PDB entry 5VJK | X-ray diffraction, 2.59 A resolution | chains A and B

Chain A:
Name: Hemagglutinin HA1
From: Influenza A virus
Reference sequence: R4NN21 (R4NN21_9INFA); the construct lacks a stretch of the UniProt sequence and is renumbered around it, so the offset changes along the chain: 11-141 = UniProt 19-149; 143-158 = UniProt 150-165; 159-263 = UniProt 168-272; 265-276 = UniProt 273-284; 1 more segments
Amino-acid sequence (325 residues; row label = number of the first residue in the row; note: 2 numbers in that range are skipped by the numbering (no residue carries them; nothing is unmodelled there); a row labelled like 158A-158B holds insertion residues (158A, then the next letters in order)):
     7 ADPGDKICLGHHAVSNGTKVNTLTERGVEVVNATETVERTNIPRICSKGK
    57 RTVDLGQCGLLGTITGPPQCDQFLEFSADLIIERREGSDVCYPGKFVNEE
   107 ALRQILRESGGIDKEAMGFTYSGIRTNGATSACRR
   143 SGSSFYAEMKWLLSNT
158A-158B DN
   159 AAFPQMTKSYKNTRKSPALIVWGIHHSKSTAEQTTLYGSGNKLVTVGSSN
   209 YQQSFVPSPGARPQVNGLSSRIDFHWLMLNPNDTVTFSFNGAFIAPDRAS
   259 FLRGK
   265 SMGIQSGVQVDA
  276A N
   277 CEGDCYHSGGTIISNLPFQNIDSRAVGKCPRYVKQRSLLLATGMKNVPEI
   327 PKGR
Not modelled in the structure: 7-11, 326-330
Disulfide bonds: Cys52-Cys277, Cys64-Cys76, Cys97-Cys139, Cys281-Cys305
Covalently attached groups: N-acetylglucosamine (NAG) linked to Asn38, Asn240
Construct notes: expression tag (7-10); engineered mutation Lys186 (Val195 in R4NN21), Thr193 (Lys202 in R4NN21), Ser228 (Gly237 in R4NN21)
From the paper describing this entry:
  - mutagenesis - G228S: unchanged binding to alpha2-3 sialosides
  - mutagenesis - G228S: increased binding to alpha2-6 sialoside
  - mutagenesis - V186K/K193T/G228S, K193T/G228S: increased binding to human-type receptors
  - mutagenesis - V186K/K193T/G228S: decreased binding to avian-type receptors
  - mutagenesis - V186K/K193T/G228S (Tm 53 degC): decreased stability
  - mutagenesis - E190D, E190D/G225D, G225D: abolished binding to sialosides
  - specificity-determining residues: Thr193 (from molecular simulation)

Chain B:
Name: Hemagglutinin HA2
From: Influenza A virus
Reference sequence: R4NN21 (R4NN21_9INFA); residues 1-176 here correspond to UniProt positions 340-515 (UniProt number = residue number + 339)
Amino-acid sequence (183 residues; numbered 1 to 183; the number before each row is that of its first residue):
     1 GLFGAIAGFIENGWEGLIDGWYGFRHQNAQGEGTAADYKSTQSAIDQITG
    51 KLNRLIEKTNQQFELIDNEFNEVEKQIGNVINWTRDSITEVWSYNAELLV
   101 AMENQHTIDLADSEMDKLYERVKRQLRENAEEDGTGCFEIFHKCDDDCMA
   151 SIRNNTYDHSKYREEAMQNRIQIDPVSGRLVPR
Not modelled in the structure: 169-183
Disulfide bonds: Cys144-Cys148
Covalently attached groups: N-acetylglucosamine (NAG) linked to Asn82
Construct notes: expression tag (177-183)

How chain A and chain B interact:
Contacting residue pairs (138):
  Lys12(A) with His26(B); Gln27(B), hydrogen bond (backbone-backbone); Asp133(B), salt bridge; Cys137(B); Phe138(B); Ile140(B); Met149(B)
  Ile13(A) with Phe24(B), hydrophobic; Arg25(B); Cys137(B); Phe138(B), hydrogen bond (backbone-backbone); Ile152(B), hydrophobic
  Cys14(A) with Trp14(B); Gly23(B); Phe24(B); Arg25(B), hydrogen bond (backbone-backbone); Gly136(B); Cys137(B), disulfide
  Leu15(A) with Trp14(B); Gly23(B); Leu118(B), hydrophobic; Tyr119(B); Val122(B), hydrophobic; Gly136(B), hydrogen bond (backbone-backbone); Phe138(B), hydrophobic
  Gly16(A) with Trp14(B); Tyr22(B); Gly23(B), hydrogen bond (backbone-backbone); Met115(B)
  His17(A) with Ile6(B); Ile10(B); Asn12(B); Gly13(B), hydrogen bond (side chain-backbone); Trp14(B), hydrogen bond (backbone-backbone); Leu17(B); Trp21(B); Tyr22(B)
  His18(A) with Trp14(B); Leu17(B); Gly20(B); Trp21(B), hydrogen bond (backbone-backbone)
  Ala19(A) with Gly13(B); Trp14(B), hydrogen bond (backbone-backbone); Glu15(B)
  Val26(A) with Asn104(B)
  Asn27(A) with Ala101(B); Asn104(B), hydrogen bond (backbone-side chain)
  Thr28(A) with Ala101(B); Asn104(B); Gln105(B), hydrogen bond; Ile108(B)
  Leu29(A) with Ala101(B); Met102(B), hydrophobic; Gln105(B), hydrogen bond (backbone-side chain)
  Thr30(A) with Gln105(B), hydrogen bond (backbone-side chain)
  Val34(A) with Ile108(B), hydrophobic
  Val36(A) with Ile108(B), hydrophobic
  Thr40(A) with Leu52(B)
  Thr42(A) with Val100(B)
  Glu89(A) with Phe70(B)
  Arg90(A) with Phe70(B)
  Arg91(A) with Glu69(B); Phe70(B)
  Glu105(A) with Asn71(B)
  Glu106(A) with Asn68(B), hydrogen bond; Val73(B)
  Gln110(A) with Leu65(B); Ile66(B), hydrogen bond (side chain-backbone)
  Arg113(A) with Leu65(B); Asn68(B)
  Glu114(A) with Glu64(B)
  Ser265(A) with Glu64(B)
  Met266(A) with Gln62(B); Glu64(B)
  Gly267(A) with Leu65(B)
  Gln269(A) with Asn68(B), hydrogen bond; Glu69(B), hydrogen bond (side chain-backbone); Phe70(B)
  Ser284(A) with Glu69(B), hydrogen bond
  Asn291(A) with Ile56(B)
  Leu292(A) with Ile56(B), hydrophobic
  Pro293(A) with Leu55(B)
  Phe294(A) with Ala96(B), hydrophobic; Leu99(B), hydrophobic
  Ser299(A) with Arg85(B)
  Arg300(A) with Leu65(B); Asp67(B), salt bridge; Glu69(B), salt bridge; Arg85(B)
  Val302(A) with Phe63(B); Glu64(B); Leu65(B)
  Gly303(A) with Gln61(B); Gln62(B); Phe63(B), hydrogen bond (backbone-backbone)
  Lys304(A) with Thr59(B); Gln61(B); Gln62(B)
  Cys305(A) with Thr59(B)
  Arg307(A) with Thr59(B), hydrogen bond; Trp92(B)
  Tyr308(A) with Thr89(B); Trp92(B)
  Val309(A) with Trp92(B); Ser93(B); Ala96(B), hydrophobic
  Lys310(A) with Thr89(B); Glu90(B), salt bridge; Ser93(B), hydrogen bond (backbone-side chain)
  Gln311(A) with Ser93(B), hydrogen bond (side chain-backbone); Glu97(B), hydrogen bond
  Leu314(A) with Ala96(B), hydrophobic; Glu97(B)
  Leu315(A) with Val100(B); Asn104(B), hydrogen bond (backbone-side chain)
  Leu316(A) with Leu52(B), hydrophobic; Leu55(B), hydrophobic; Glu103(B); Asn104(B)
  Ala317(A) with Asn104(B), hydrogen bond (backbone-side chain); Thr107(B)
  Thr318(A) with Trp21(B); Ile48(B)
  Gly319(A) with Trp21(B); Thr107(B)
  Met320(A) with Ile6(B), hydrophobic; Trp21(B), hydrophobic; Tyr22(B), hydrophobic; Ala111(B), hydrophobic
  Lys321(A) with Ala7(B)
  Val323(A) with Glu11(B); Asn12(B); Gly13(B), hydrogen bond (backbone-backbone)
  Pro324(A) with Asn12(B); Glu15(B)
  Glu325(A) with Asn12(B); Gly13(B); Glu15(B)
Other interface residues (no listed pair), chain A (61 interface residues in all): Val20, Ser21, Arg109, Ile268, Ser270
Other interface residues (no listed pair), chain B (66 interface residues in all): Asn60, Leu98, Leu126, Glu139
Cross-chain cystine bridges: Cys14(A)-Cys137(B)

In short:
61 residues of chain A and 66 residues of chain B are in contact; the contacts include 1 disulfide bond, 26
hydrogen bonds and 4 salt bridges. Polar contacts include Lys12(A)-Asp133(B), Arg300(A)-Asp67(B) and
Arg300(A)-Glu69(B). The paper reports that E190D, E190D/G225D and G225D of chain A abolish binding to
sialosides; the specificity determinant Thr193(A); 6 substitutions were tested in all.
Here chain A is Hemagglutinin HA1 and chain B is Hemagglutinin HA2, both from Influenza A virus. Entry 5VJK
(Crystal structure of H7 hemagglutinin mutant (V186K, K193T, G228S) from the influenza virus A/Shanghai/2/2013
(H7N9)) was determined by X-ray diffraction together with 5VJL and 5VJM from the same study.
